Entry 8D0K (electron microscopy, 4.27 A resolution (low resolution: residue-level contacts below are approximate; hydrogen-bond / salt-bridge calls are withheld)); this record covers chains F and G of the 8 polymer chains in the assembly.

== Chain F ==
Protein: DNA polymerase alpha catalytic subunit
Organism: Homo sapiens
Notes: EC 2.7.7.7
UniProt: P09884 (DPOLA_HUMAN); numbering as in UniProt (aligned over 2-1462)
Chain sequence (1527 residues; each row starts with the number of its first residue; numbers below 1 keep their minus sign (Met-63 is residue -63)):
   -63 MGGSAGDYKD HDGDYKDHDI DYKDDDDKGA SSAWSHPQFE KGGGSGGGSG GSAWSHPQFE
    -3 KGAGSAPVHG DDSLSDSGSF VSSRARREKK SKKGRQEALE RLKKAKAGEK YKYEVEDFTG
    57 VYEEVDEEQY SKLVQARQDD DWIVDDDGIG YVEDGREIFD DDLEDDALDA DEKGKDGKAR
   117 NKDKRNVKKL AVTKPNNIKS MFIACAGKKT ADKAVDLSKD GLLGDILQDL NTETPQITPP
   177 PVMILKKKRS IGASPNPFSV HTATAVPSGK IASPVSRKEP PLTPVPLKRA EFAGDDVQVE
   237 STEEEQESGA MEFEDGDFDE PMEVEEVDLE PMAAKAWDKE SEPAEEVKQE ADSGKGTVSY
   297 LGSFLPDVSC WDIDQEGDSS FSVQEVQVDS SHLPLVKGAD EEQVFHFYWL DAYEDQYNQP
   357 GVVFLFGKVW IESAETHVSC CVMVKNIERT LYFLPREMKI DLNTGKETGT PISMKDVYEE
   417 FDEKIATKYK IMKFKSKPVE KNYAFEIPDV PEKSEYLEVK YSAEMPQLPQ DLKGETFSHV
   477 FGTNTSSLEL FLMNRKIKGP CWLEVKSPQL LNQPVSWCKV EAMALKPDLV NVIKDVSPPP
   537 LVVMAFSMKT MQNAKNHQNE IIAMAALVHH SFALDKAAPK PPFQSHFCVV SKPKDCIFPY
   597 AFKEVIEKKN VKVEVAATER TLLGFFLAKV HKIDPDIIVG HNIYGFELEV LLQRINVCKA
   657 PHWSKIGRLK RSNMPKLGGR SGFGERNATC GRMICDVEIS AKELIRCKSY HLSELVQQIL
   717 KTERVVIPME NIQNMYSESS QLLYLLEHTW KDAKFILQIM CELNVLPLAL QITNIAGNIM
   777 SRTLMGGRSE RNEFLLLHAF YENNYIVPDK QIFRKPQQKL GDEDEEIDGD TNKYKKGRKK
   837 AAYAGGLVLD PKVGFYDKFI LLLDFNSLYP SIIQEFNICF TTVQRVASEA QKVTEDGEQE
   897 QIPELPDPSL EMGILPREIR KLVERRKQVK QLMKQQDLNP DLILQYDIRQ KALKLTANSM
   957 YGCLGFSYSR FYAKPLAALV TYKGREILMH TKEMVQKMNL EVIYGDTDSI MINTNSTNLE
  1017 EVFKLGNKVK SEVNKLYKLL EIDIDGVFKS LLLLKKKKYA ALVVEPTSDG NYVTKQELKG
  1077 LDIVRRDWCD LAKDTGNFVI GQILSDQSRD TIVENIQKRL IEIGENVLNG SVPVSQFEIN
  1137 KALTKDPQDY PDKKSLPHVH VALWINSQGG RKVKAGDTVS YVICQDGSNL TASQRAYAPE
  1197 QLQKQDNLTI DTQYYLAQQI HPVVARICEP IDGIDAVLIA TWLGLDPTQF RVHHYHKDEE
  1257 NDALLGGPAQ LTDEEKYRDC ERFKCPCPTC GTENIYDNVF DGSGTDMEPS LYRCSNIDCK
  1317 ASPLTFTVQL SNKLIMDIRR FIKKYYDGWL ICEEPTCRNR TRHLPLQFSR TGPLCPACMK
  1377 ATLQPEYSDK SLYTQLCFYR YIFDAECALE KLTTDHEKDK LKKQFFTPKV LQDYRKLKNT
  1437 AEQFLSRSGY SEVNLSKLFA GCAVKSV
Unresolved in the structure: -63 to 323, 808-841, 1076-1265, 1463
Construct notes: initiating methionine (-63); expression tag (-62 to 1, 1463)
Curated features (UniProtKB/Swiss-Prot):
  - zinc finger: Cys1283 to Ser1318 (CysA-type)
  - motif: Cys1348 to Cys1374 (CysB motif)
  - binding site (Zn(2+)): Cys1283, Cys1286, Cys1310, Cys1315, Cys1348, Cys1353, Cys1371, Cys1374
  - site: Lys124, Lys125 (Cleavage)
  - modified residue: Thr174 (Phosphothreonine), Ser186 (Phosphoserine), Ser190 (Phosphoserine), Ser209 (Phosphoserine), Lys224 (N6-acetyllysine), Thr406 (Phosphothreonine), Lys970 (N6-succinyllysine)
  - natural variant: Ile79 (I79S: In VEODS), Gly110 (G110R: In VEODS), Pro1381 (P1381L: In VEODS)

== Chain G ==
Protein: DNA polymerase alpha subunit B
Organism: Homo sapiens
UniProt: Q14181 (DPOA2_HUMAN); numbering as in UniProt (aligned over 2-598)
Chain sequence (612 residues; row label = number of the first residue in the row; numbers below 1 keep their minus sign (Met-13 is residue -13)):
   -13 MGHHHHHHGS GSGSGSASAQ QLAEELQIFG LDCEEALIEK LVELCVQYGQ NEEGMVGELI
    47 AFCTSTHKVG LTSEILNSFE HEFLSKRLSK ARHSTCKDSG HAGARDIVSI QELIEVEEEE
   107 EILLNSYTTP SKGSQKRAIS TPETPLTKRS VSTRSPHQLL SPSSFSPSAT PSQKYNSRSN
   167 RGEVVTSFGL AQGVSWSGRG GAGNISLKVL GCPEALTGSY KSMFQKLPDI REVLTCKIEE
   227 LGSELKEHYK IEAFTPLLAP AQEPVTLLGQ IGCDSNGKLN NKSVILEGDR EHSSGAQIPV
   287 DLSELKEYSL FPGQVVIMEG INTTGRKLVA TKLYEGVPLP FYQPTEEDAD FEQSMVLVAC
   347 GPYTTSDSIT YDPLLDLIAV INHDRPDVCI LFGPFLDAKH EQVENCLLTS PFEDIFKQCL
   407 RTIIEGTRSS GSHLVFVPSL RDVHHEPVYP QPPFSYSDLS REDKKQVQFV SEPCSLSING
   467 VIFGLTSTDL LFHLGAEEIS SSSGTSDRFS RILKHILTQR SYYPLYPPQE DMAIDYESFY
   527 VYAQLPVTPD VLIIPSELRY FVKDVLGCVC VNPGRLTKGQ VGGTFARLYL RRPAADGAER
   587 QSPCIAVQVV RI
Unresolved in the structure: -13 to 142
Construct notes: initiating methionine (-13); expression tag (-12 to 1)
Curated features (UniProtKB/Swiss-Prot):
  - modified residue: Ser126 (Phosphoserine), Thr127 (Phosphothreonine), Thr130 (Phosphothreonine), Ser141 (Phosphoserine), Ser147 (Phosphoserine), Ser152 (Phosphoserine), Ser154 (Phosphoserine)

== Interface between chain F and chain G ==
Pairs across the interface - 53 pairs, chain F then chain G:
  Val1324(F) with Leu394(G); Thr395(G); Ser396(G); Pro397(G)
  Gln1325(F) with Cys392(G); Leu394(G)
  Asn1328(F) with Cys392(G); Ser396(G); Phe398(G)
  Lys1329(F) with Cys392(G)
  Ile1331(F) with Phe398(G); Val429(G)
  Met1332(F) with Val429(G)
  Arg1335(F) with Leu426(G); Asp428(G); Val429(G); Pro433(G)
  Ile1338(F) with Glu432(G); Pro433(G)
  Tyr1341(F) with Gln211(G)
  Tyr1342(F) with Ser208(G); Met209(G); Val434(G); Ala519(G)
  Thr1357(F) with Asn262(G)
  Arg1358(F) with Pro513(G); Pro514(G); Glu516(G)
  His1359(F) with Cys259(G); Glu273(G)
  Leu1360(F) with Leu213(G); Tyr512(G)
  Pro1361(F) with Glu273(G)
  Leu1362(F) with Arg217(G); Leu220(G); Gln256(G); Glu273(G); Gly274(G); Gly281(G)
  Gln1363(F) with Ser280(G); Gly281(G)
  Phe1364(F) with Pro214(G); Arg217(G)
  Pro1369(F) with Leu213(G)
  Phe1440(F) with Met209(G); Glu432(G)
  Ser1442(F) with Lys207(G)
  Arg1443(F) with Ser205(G); Lys207(G); Ser208(G)
  Ser1444(F) with Lys207(G); Met209(G)
  Gly1445(F) with Lys207(G)
Also at the interface, not in a pair above, chain F (31 interface residues in all): Arg1356, Pro1372, Asp1385, Leu1388, Leu1392, Tyr1446, Glu1448
Also at the interface, not in a pair above, chain G (41 interface residues in all): Tyr206, Phe210, Gly258, Gln283, Ala384, Arg427, Ile520, Asp521

== In short ==
The interface between chain F and chain G involves 31 residues on one side and 41 on the other. From UniProt:
8 Zn2+-binding residues on chain F.
Here chain F is DNA polymerase alpha catalytic subunit and chain G is DNA polymerase alpha subunit B, both
from Homo sapiens. Entry 8D0K (Human CST-DNA polymerase alpha/primase preinitiation complex bound to
4xTEL-foldback template - PRIM2C advanced PIC) was determined by electron microscopy together with 8D0B from
the same study.
